Entry 6VOI (electron microscopy, 4.03 A resolution (low resolution: residue-level contacts below are approximate; hydrogen-bond / salt-bridge calls are withheld)); this record covers chains A and d of the 9 polymer chains in the assembly.

== Chain A ==
Molecule: ATP synthase subunit alpha, chloroplastic
Source organism: Spinacia oleracea
Notes: EC 7.1.2.2
UniProtKB: P06450 (ATPA_SPIOL); residue numbers follow UniProt; this construct covers 1-507
Sequence (507 residues; numbered 1 to 507; the number before each row is that of its first residue):
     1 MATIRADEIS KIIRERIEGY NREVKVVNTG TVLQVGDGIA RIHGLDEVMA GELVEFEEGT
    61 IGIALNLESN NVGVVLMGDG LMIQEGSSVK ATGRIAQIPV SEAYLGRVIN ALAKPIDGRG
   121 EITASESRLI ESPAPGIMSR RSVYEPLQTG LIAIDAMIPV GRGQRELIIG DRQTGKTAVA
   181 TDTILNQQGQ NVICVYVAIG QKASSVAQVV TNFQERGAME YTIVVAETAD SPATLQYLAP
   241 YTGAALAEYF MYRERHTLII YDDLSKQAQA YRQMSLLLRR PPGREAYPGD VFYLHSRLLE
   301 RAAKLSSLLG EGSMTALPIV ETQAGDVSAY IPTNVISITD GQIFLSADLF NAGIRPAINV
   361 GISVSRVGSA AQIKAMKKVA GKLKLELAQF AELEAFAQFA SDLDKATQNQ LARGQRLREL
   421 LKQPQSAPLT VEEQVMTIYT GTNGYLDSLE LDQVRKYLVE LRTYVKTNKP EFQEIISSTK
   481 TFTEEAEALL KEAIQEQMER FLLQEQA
Unresolved in the structure: 1-5, 507
Residues lining bound ligands:
  - ADP (adenosine-5'-diphosphate): Val364, Ser365, Arg366, Leu385
  - ATP (adenosine-5'-triphosphate): Asp171, Arg172, Gln173, Thr174, Gly175, Lys176, Thr177, Ala178, Glu321, Phe350, Arg355, Pro356, Gln423, Gln425
UniProt features mapped onto this chain:
  - binding site (ATP): Gly170 to Thr177
  - site: Ser363 (Required for activity)

== Chain d ==
Molecule: ATP synthase delta chain, chloroplastic
Source organism: Spinacia oleracea
UniProtKB: P11402 (ATPD_SPIOL); numbering as in UniProt (aligned over 1-257)
Sequence (257 residues; numbered 1 to 257; the number before each row is that of its first residue):
     1 MAALQNPVAL QSRTTTAVAA LSTSSTTSTP KPFSLSFSSS TATFNPLRLK ILTASKLTAK
    61 PRGGALGTRM VDSTASRYAS ALADVADVTG TLEATNSDVE KLIRIFSEEP VYYFFANPVI
   121 SIDNKRSVLD EIITTSGLQP HTANFINILI DSERINLVKE ILNEFEDVFN KITGTEVAVV
   181 TSVVKLENDH LAQIAKGVQK ITGAKNVRIK TVIDPSLVAG FTIRYGNEGS KLVDMSVKKQ
   241 LEEIAAQLEM DDVTLAV
Unresolved in the structure: 1-71, 251-257

== How chain A and chain d interact ==
Contacting residue pairs (27; chain A residue first):
  Ala6(A) - Lys101(d)
  Ala6(A) - Arg104(d)
  Ala6(A) - Ile105(d)
  Asp7(A) - Glu108(d)
  Ile9(A) - Thr135(d)
  Ser10(A) - Thr135(d)
  Ile13(A) - Val128(d)
  Ile13(A) - Glu131(d)
  Ile13(A) - Thr135(d)
  Arg14(A) - Glu108(d)
  Arg14(A) - Pro110(d)
  Arg16(A) - Asn124(d)
  Arg16(A) - Glu131(d)
  Ile17(A) - Val111(d)
  Ile17(A) - Val128(d)
  Tyr20(A) - Asn124(d)
  Tyr20(A) - Val128(d)
  Asn21(A) - Pro110(d)
  Asn21(A) - Tyr113(d)
  Asn21(A) - Phe114(d)
  Asn21(A) - Ile120(d)
  Val24(A) - Asn117(d)
  Val24(A) - Val119(d)
  Val24(A) - Ile120(d)
  Lys25(A) - Tyr113(d)
  Thr31(A) - Val119(d)
  His43(A) - Asn117(d)
Also at the interface, not in a pair above, chain d (17 interface residues in all): Pro118, Ile132

== Overview ==
Chain A and chain d form an interface of 14 and 17 residues respectively. Bound to chain A: ATP and ADP. From
UniProt: 8 ATP-binding residues on chain A.
Here chain A is ATP synthase subunit alpha, chloroplastic and chain d is ATP synthase delta chain,
chloroplastic, both from Spinacia oleracea. Entry 6VOI (Chloroplast ATP synthase (O1, CF1)) was determined by
electron microscopy (same publication as 6VM1, 6VM4, 6VMB, 6VMD, 6VMG, 6VOF and 8 further entries).
